PDB entry 9DDQ | electron microscopy, 3.19 A resolution | chains A and F of the 8 polymer chains in the assembly

== Chain A ==
Name: Biopolymer transport protein ExbB
From: Escherichia coli
Reference sequence: P0ABU7 (EXBB_ECOLI); residue numbers follow UniProt; this construct covers 1-244
Sequence (244 residues; each row starts with the number of its first residue):
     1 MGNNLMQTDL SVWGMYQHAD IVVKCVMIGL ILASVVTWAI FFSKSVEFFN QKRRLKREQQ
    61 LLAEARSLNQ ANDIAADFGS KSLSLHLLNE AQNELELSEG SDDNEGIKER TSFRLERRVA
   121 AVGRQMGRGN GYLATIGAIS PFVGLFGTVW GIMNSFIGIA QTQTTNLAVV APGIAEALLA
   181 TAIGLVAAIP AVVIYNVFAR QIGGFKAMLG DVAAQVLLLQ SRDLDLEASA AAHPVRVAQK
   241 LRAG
Disordered / not traced: 1-8, 233-244

== Chain F ==
Name: Protein TonB
From: Escherichia coli
Reference sequence: P02929 (TONB_ECOLI); residue numbers follow UniProt; this construct covers 1-239
Sequence (261 residues; each row starts with the number of its first residue):
     1 MTLDLPRRFP WPTLLSVCIH GAVVAGLLYT SVHQVIELPA PAQPISVTMV TPADLEPPQA
    61 VQPPPEPVVE PEPEPEPIPE PPKEAPVVIE KPKPKPKPKP KPVKKVQEQP KRDVKPVESR
   121 PASPFENTAP ARLTSSTATA ATSKPVTSVA SGPRALSRNQ PQYPARAQAL RIEGQVKVKF
   181 DVTPDGRVDN VQILSAKPAN MFEREVKNAM RRWRYEPGKP GSGIVVNILF KINGTTEIQG
   241 GGSENLYFQG GSAWSHPQFE K
Disordered / not traced: 1-9, 27-261
Sequence notes: expression tag (240-261)
Swiss-Prot annotation at these positions:
  - region: Glu70 to Pro81 (6 X 2 AA approximate tandem repeats of E-P), Lys91 to Pro102 (6 X 2 AA tandem repeats of K-P)
  - natural variant: Thr51 (T51A: In strain: ECOR 28, ECOR 31 and 6 more), Glu70 (E70K: In strain: ECOR 31), Val87 (V87A: In strain: ECOR 37 and ECOR 71), Pro102 (P102PKP: In strain: ECOR 50), Gln107 (deletion: In strain: ECOR 52 and ECOR 60), Val114 (V114I: In strain: ECOR 28), Leu133 (L133P: In strain: ECOR 16, ECOR 31 and 4 more), Val176 (V176I: In strain: ECOR 60)

== Interface between chain A and chain F ==
Residue-residue contacts (13):
  Trp13(A) with Val24(F), hydrogen bond (side chain-backbone); Ala25(F); Gly26(F)
  Ser34(A) with His20(F)
  Val35(A) with Ser16(F); Val17(F), hydrophobic; His20(F)
  Trp38(A) with His20(F)
  Ala39(A) with Pro12(F); Ser16(F)
  Phe42(A) with Leu15(F), hydrophobic
  Ser43(A) with Pro12(F)
  Val46(A) with Trp11(F), hydrophobic
Other interface residues (no listed pair), chain F (11 interface residues in all): Thr13, Ile19

== Summary ==
8 residues of chain A face 11 of chain F across their interface; the contacts include 1 hydrogen bond. Its one
hydrogen-bonded contact is Trp13(A)-Val24(F).
Chain A is Biopolymer transport protein ExbB and chain F is Protein TonB, both from Escherichia coli; the
structure, E. coli TonB-ExbBD TonB bound to ExbB chain A, was determined by electron microscopy, deposited
together with 9DDM, 9DDN, 9DDO and 9DDP.
